3TAI - chains A and B; structure by X-ray diffraction, 2.82 A resolution.

Chain A (and B):
Protein: DNA double-strand break repair protein nurA
Source organism: Pyrococcus furiosus
Notes: chain B of this document is another copy of the same molecule, construct and numbering; everything in this record applies to it too
UniProtKB: Q8U1N8 (Q8U1N8_PYRFU); residues 1-451 here = UniProt positions 1-451
Sequence (471 residues; each row starts with the number of its first residue; numbers below 1 keep their minus sign (Mse-19 is residue -19)):
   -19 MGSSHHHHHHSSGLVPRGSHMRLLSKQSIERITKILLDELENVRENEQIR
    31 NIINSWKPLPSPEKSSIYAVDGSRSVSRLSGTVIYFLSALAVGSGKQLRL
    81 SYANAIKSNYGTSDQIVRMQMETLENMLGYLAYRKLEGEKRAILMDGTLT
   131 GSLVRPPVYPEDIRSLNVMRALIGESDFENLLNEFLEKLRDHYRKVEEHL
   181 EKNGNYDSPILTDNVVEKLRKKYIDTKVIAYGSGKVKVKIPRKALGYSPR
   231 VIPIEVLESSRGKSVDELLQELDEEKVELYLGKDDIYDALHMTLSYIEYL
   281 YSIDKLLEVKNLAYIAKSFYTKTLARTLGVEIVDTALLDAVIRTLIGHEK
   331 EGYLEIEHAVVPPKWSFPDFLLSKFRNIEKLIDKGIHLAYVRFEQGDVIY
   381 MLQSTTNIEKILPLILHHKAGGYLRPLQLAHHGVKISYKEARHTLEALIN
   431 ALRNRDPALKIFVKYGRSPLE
Unresolved in the structure: -19 to 3, 224-227, 309-311, 441-451 (chain B: -19 to 2, 211-215, 226-227, 308-309, 442-451)
Modified positions: Mse-19, Mse1 (selenomethionine); Mse99, Mse101, Mse107, Mse125, Mse149, Mse272, Mse381 (selenomethionine; parent Met)
Differences from the reference sequence: expression tag (-19 to 0)
What the authors report for this chain:
  - self-association interface (contacts with another copy of this molecule); pairs are residue here / residue on that copy: Arg11-Ala83 (backbone contact), Arg241-Asp246, Asp264-Lys302, Asp265-Arg306, Ile9, Ile12, Leu16, Ile232, Leu237, Val245, Leu248, Leu249, Leu252, Arg323, Leu425, Leu428, Ile429
  - conformationally variable residues (domain motion): Val216 to Val257
  - mutagenesis - R11A/I12E/S60Y, E105A, H411A: abolished catalytic activity
  - mutagenesis - K297E/Y380F/Y403F, K415E/K419E: abolished catalytic activity on In the absence of PfHerA
  - mutagenesis - R323E/R435E: unchanged catalytic activity
  - mutagenesis - K415E/K419E: unchanged catalytic activity on in the presence of PfHerA
  - mutagenesis - K297E/Y380F/Y403F: abolished catalytic activity on in the presence of PfHerA
  - mutagenesis - K297E/Y380F/Y403F: unchanged stability
  - catalytic residues: Glu105
  - mutagenesis - H411A: decreased catalytic activity on in the presence of PfHerA

How chain A and chain B interact:
Pairs across the interface - 129 pairs, chain A then chain B:
  Leu4(A) - Leu425(B)  hydrophobic
  Ser5(A) - Asp187(B)  hydrogen bond
  Ser8(A) - Asp187(B)  hydrogen bond
  Ile9(A) - Leu425(B)  hydrophobic
  Ile9(A) - Leu428(B)  hydrophobic
  Arg11(A) - Tyr82(B)  hydrogen bond
  Arg11(A) - Ala83(B)
  Arg11(A) - Asn84(B)
  Arg11(A) - Asp193(B)  salt bridge
  Ile12(A) - Ala83(B)  hydrophobic
  Ile12(A) - Asn84(B)
  Ile12(A) - Ile429(B)  hydrophobic
  Thr13(A) - Leu432(B)
  Ile15(A) - Asn84(B)
  Ile15(A) - Ala85(B)
  Leu16(A) - Thr62(B)
  Leu17(A) - Arg433(B)
  Glu19(A) - Lys87(B)  salt bridge
  Leu20(A) - Asn434(B)
  Arg58(A) - Tyr300(B)  hydrogen bond
  Ser60(A) - Ser298(B)
  Ser60(A) - Asp314(B)  hydrogen bond
  Ser60(A) - Ala316(B)
  Gly61(A) - Asp314(B)
  Thr62(A) - Leu16(B)
  Tyr82(A) - Arg11(B)
  Ala83(A) - Ser8(B)
  Ala83(A) - Arg11(B)  hydrogen bond (backbone-side chain)
  Asn84(A) - Arg11(B)
  Ala85(A) - Ile15(B)
  Lys87(A) - Lys302(B)
  Ser88(A) - Lys302(B)
  Asn89(A) - Lys302(B)
  Tyr90(A) - Arg98(B)  hydrogen bond
  Tyr90(A) - Arg135(B)
  Tyr90(A) - Tyr300(B)
  Arg98(A) - Tyr90(B)  hydrogen bond
  Arg135(A) - Asn89(B)
  Arg135(A) - Tyr90(B)
  Arg144(A) - Ser228(B)  hydrogen bond (side chain-backbone)
  Arg144(A) - Arg230(B)  hydrogen bond (backbone-side chain)
  Ser145(A) - Arg230(B)
  Asn147(A) - Val231(B)
  Val148(A) - Arg230(B)
  Asp187(A) - Ser5(B)  hydrogen bond
  Asp187(A) - Gln7(B)  hydrogen bond
  Ser188(A) - Gln7(B)
  Asn194(A) - Arg11(B)
  Arg230(A) - Pro233(B)
  Arg230(A) - Ile234(B)  hydrogen bond (backbone-backbone)
  Val231(A) - Val231(B)  hydrophobic
  Val231(A) - Ile232(B)
  Ile232(A) - Val231(B)
  Ile232(A) - Ile232(B)  hydrogen bond (backbone-backbone)
  Ile232(A) - Leu237(B)  hydrophobic
  Pro233(A) - Arg230(B)
  Ile234(A) - Arg230(B)  hydrogen bond (backbone-backbone)
  Ile234(A) - Val231(B)
  Ile234(A) - Ile232(B)  hydrophobic
  Leu237(A) - Val245(B)
  Leu237(A) - Leu248(B)  hydrophobic
  Leu237(A) - Leu249(B)
  Leu237(A) - Leu252(B)  hydrophobic
  Glu238(A) - Leu249(B)
  Ser240(A) - Val245(B)
  Arg241(A) - Asp246(B)  salt bridge
  Arg241(A) - Leu249(B)
  Lys243(A) - Ser244(B)
  Lys243(A) - Val245(B)  hydrogen bond (backbone-backbone)
  Ser244(A) - Lys243(B)
  Val245(A) - Leu237(B)
  Val245(A) - Ser240(B)
  Val245(A) - Lys243(B)  hydrogen bond (backbone-backbone)
  Val245(A) - Ser244(B)
  Asp246(A) - Arg241(B)  salt bridge
  Asp246(A) - Gly242(B)  hydrogen bond (side chain-backbone)
  Leu249(A) - Ile234(B)  hydrophobic
  Leu249(A) - Leu237(B)  hydrophobic
  Leu249(A) - Glu238(B)
  Leu249(A) - Arg241(B)
  Lys297(A) - Lys440(B)
  Ser298(A) - Ser60(B)
  Tyr300(A) - Gly61(B)
  Tyr300(A) - Lys87(B)
  Thr301(A) - Ser88(B)
  Thr301(A) - Asn89(B)
  Lys302(A) - Lys87(B)
  Lys302(A) - Ser88(B)  hydrogen bond (backbone-backbone)
  Lys302(A) - Asp264(B)  salt bridge
  Arg306(A) - Asp265(B)  salt bridge
  Asp314(A) - Ser60(B)  hydrogen bond
  Asp314(A) - Gly61(B)  hydrogen bond (side chain-backbone)
  Thr315(A) - Ser60(B)
  Thr315(A) - Lys440(B)
  Ala316(A) - Ser60(B)
  Ala316(A) - Lys440(B)
  Asp319(A) - Asp436(B)
  Asp319(A) - Lys440(B)  salt bridge
  Ala320(A) - Asn434(B)
  Ala320(A) - Asp436(B)
  Ala320(A) - Pro437(B)
  Arg323(A) - Asp436(B)  salt bridge
  Thr324(A) - Arg433(B)  hydrogen bond
  Val378(A) - Leu439(B)  hydrophobic
  Val378(A) - Lys440(B)
  Ile379(A) - Lys440(B)
  Glu420(A) - Leu3(B)  hydrogen bond (side chain-backbone)
  Leu425(A) - Ile9(B)  hydrophobic
  Leu425(A) - Ile12(B)  hydrophobic
  Leu432(A) - Glu10(B)
  Leu432(A) - Thr13(B)
  Leu432(A) - Leu17(B)  hydrophobic
  Arg433(A) - Leu17(B)
  Asn434(A) - Leu20(B)
  Asn434(A) - Ala320(B)
  Asn434(A) - Thr324(B)
  Arg435(A) - Arg323(B)
  Arg435(A) - Glu329(B)  salt bridge
  Asp436(A) - Asp319(B)
  Asp436(A) - Ala320(B)  hydrogen bond (side chain-backbone)
  Asp436(A) - Arg323(B)  salt bridge
  Leu439(A) - Lys297(B)  hydrogen bond (backbone-side chain)
  Leu439(A) - Val378(B)  hydrophobic
  Lys440(A) - Lys297(B)
  Lys440(A) - Thr315(B)
  Lys440(A) - Ala316(B)
  Lys440(A) - Asp319(B)  salt bridge
  Lys440(A) - Val378(B)
  Lys440(A) - Ile379(B)
Interface residues without a listed pair, chain A (81 interface residues in all): Glu10, Glu141, Lys223, Gly242, Leu248, Leu252, Phe299, Thr303, Ile429, Pro437
Interface residues without a listed pair, chain B (78 interface residues in all): Glu19, Glu21, Ile64, Glu235, Glu420, Thr424

In short:
81 residues of chain A face 78 of chain B across their interface, with 25 hydrogen bonds and 11 salt bridges.
Polar pairs include Arg11(A)-Asp193(B), Glu19(A)-Lys87(B) and Arg241(A)-Asp246(B). The paper reports the
catalytic residue Glu105(A); R11A/I12E/S60Y, E105A and H411A of chain A abolish catalytic activity; 6
substitutions were tested in all.
Chain A and chain B are both DNA double-strand break repair protein nurA (Pyrococcus furiosus); the structure,
Crystal structure of NurA, was determined by X-ray diffraction together with 3TAL and 3TAZ from the same
study.
